Entry 5TDV (X-ray diffraction, 2.00 A resolution); this record covers chains E and D of the 8 polymer chains in the assembly.

Chain E:
Molecule: Toluene-4-monooxygenase system protein D
Source organism: Pseudomonas mendocina
Notes: EC 1.14.13.-
Reference sequence: Q00459 (TMOD_PSEME); residues 0-102 here correspond to UniProt positions 1-103 (UniProt number = residue number + 1)
Amino-acid sequence (103 residues; each row starts with the number of its first residue; numbering starts at 0):
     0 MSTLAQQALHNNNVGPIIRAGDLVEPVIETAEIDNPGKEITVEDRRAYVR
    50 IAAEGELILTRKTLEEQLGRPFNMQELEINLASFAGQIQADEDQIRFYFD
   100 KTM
Disordered / not traced: 0-1
Construct notes: conflict Gln5 (Asp6 in Q00459)

Chain D:
Molecule: Toluene-4-monooxygenase system protein A
Source organism: Pseudomonas mendocina
Notes: EC 1.14.13.-
Reference sequence: Q00456 (TMOA_PSEME); numbering as in UniProt (aligned over 1-500)
Amino-acid sequence (500 residues; row label = number of the first residue in the row):
     1 MAMHPRKDWYELTRATNWTPSYVTEEQLFPERMSGHMGIPLEKWESYDEP
    51 YKTSYPEYVSIQREKDAGAYSVKAALERAKIYENSDPGWISTLKSHYGAI
   101 AVGEYAAVTGEGRMARFSKAPGNRNMATFGMMDELRHGQLQLFFPHEYCK
   151 KDRQFDWAWRAYHSNEWAAIAAKHFFDDIITGRDAISVAIMLTFSFETGF
   201 TNMQFLGLAADAAEAGDYTFANLISSIATDESRHAQQGGPALQLLIENGK
   251 REEAQKKVDMAIWRAWRLFAVLTGPVMDYYTPLEDRSQSFKEFMYEWIIG
   301 QFERSLIDLGLDKPWYWDLFLKDIDELHHSYHMGVWYWRTTAWWNPAAGV
   351 TPEERDWLEEKYPGWNKRWGRCWDVITENVLDDRMDLVSPETLPSVCNMS
   401 QIPLVGVPGDDWNIEVFSLEHNGRLYHFGSEVDRWVFQQDPVQYQNHMNI
   451 VDRFLAGQIQPMTLDGALKYMGFQSIEEMGKDAHDFAWADKCKPAMKKSA
Disordered / not traced: 1, 493-500
Construct notes: engineered mutation Ala228 (Gln in Q00456); conflict Trp336 (Leu in Q00456), Tyr337 (Asp in Q00456), Asp382 (Asn in Q00456), Asp465 (Glu in Q00456)
Metal / ion sites: Fe ion site 1: Glu104, Glu134, His137, Glu231 (together with peroxide ion); Fe ion site 2: Glu134, Glu197, Glu231, His234 (together with peroxide ion)
Residues lining bound ligands: peroxide ion (PER): Glu104, Ala107, Glu134, His137, Phe196, Glu197, Glu231
UniProt features mapped onto this chain:
  - binding site (Fe cation): Glu104, Glu134, His137, Glu197, Glu231, His234

Interface between chain E and chain D:
Residue-residue contacts (6):
  Gly20(E) - Ala74(D)
  Asp21(E) - Ala74(D)
  Asp43(E) - Arg78(D)  salt bridge
  Arg45(E) - Arg78(D)  hydrogen bond (side chain-backbone)
  Arg45(E) - Ala79(D)
  Arg45(E) - Lys80(D)
Also at the interface, not in a pair above, chain E (5 interface residues in all): Ala19

In short:
5 residues of chain E and 4 residues of chain D are in contact, with 1 hydrogen bond and 1 salt bridge. Among
the polar pairs are Asp43(E)-Arg78(D) and Arg45(E)-Arg78(D). Ligands of chain D: peroxide ion. UniProt lists 6
Fe cation-binding residues on chain D.
Here chain E is Toluene-4-monooxygenase system protein D and chain D is Toluene-4-monooxygenase system protein
A, both from Pseudomonas mendocina. Entry 5TDV (Intermediate O2 diiron complex in the Q228A variant of Toluene
4-moonoxygenase (T4moHD)) was determined by X-ray diffraction together with 5TDS, 5TDT and 5TDU from the same
study.
